PDB entry 6VQB | electron microscopy, 3.60 A resolution | chains B and H of the 16 polymer chains in the assembly

[Chain B]
Molecule: ATPase H+-transporting V1 subunit A
Source organism: Rattus norvegicus
UniProtKB: D4A133 (D4A133_RAT); residues 1-617 here = UniProt positions 1-617
Amino-acid sequence (617 residues; row label = number of the first residue in the row):
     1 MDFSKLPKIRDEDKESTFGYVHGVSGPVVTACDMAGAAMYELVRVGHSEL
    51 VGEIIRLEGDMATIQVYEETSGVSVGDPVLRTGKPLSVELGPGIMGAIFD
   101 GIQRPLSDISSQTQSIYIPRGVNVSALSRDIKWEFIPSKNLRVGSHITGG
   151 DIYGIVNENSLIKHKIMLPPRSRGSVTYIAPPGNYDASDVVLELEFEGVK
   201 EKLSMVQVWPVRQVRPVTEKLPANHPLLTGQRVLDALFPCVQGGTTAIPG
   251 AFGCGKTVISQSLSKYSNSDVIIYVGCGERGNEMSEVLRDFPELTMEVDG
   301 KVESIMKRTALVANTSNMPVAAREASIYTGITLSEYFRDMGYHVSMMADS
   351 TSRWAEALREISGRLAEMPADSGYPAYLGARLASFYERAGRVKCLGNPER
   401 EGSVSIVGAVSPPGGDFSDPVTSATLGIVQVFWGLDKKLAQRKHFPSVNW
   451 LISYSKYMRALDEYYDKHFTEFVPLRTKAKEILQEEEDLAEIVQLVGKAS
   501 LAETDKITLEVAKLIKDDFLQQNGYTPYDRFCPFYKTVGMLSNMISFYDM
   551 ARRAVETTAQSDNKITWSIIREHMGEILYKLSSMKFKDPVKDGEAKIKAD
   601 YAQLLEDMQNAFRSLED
Not modelled in the structure: 1-16, 617

[Chain H]
Molecule: ATPase H+-transporting V1 subunit D
Source organism: Rattus norvegicus
UniProtKB: Q6P503 (Q6P503_RAT); numbering as in UniProt (aligned over 1-247)
Amino-acid sequence (247 residues; each row starts with the number of its first residue):
     1 MSGKDRIEIFPSRMAQTIMKARLKGAQTGRNLLKKKSDALTLRFRQILKK
    51 IIETKMLMGEVMREAAFSLAEAKFTAGDFSTTVIQNVNKAQVKIRAKKDN
   101 VAGVTLPVFEHYHEGTDSYELTGLARGGEQLAKLKRNYAKAVELLVELAS
   151 LQTSFVTLDEAIKITNRRVNAIEHVIIPRIERTLAYIITELDEREREEFY
   201 RLKKIQEKKKIIKEKSEKDLERRRAAGEVMEPANLLAEEKDEDLLFE
Not modelled in the structure: 1-3, 49-153, 218-247

[Interface between chain B and chain H]
Pairs across the interface - 15 pairs, chain B then chain H:
  Ala366(B) with Lys209(H), hydrogen bond (backbone-side chain)
  Met368(B) with Gln206(H)
  Pro369(B) with Leu202(H), hydrophobic
  Asp371(B) with Arg13(H), salt bridge
  Ser372(B) with Arg13(H)
  Gly414(B) with Met14(H)
  Gly415(B) with Met14(H), hydrogen bond (backbone-side chain)
  Asp416(B) with Arg13(H); Met14(H), hydrogen bond (backbone-side chain); Thr17(H), hydrogen bond
  Ser418(B) with Arg13(H)
  Ile492(B) with Leu32(H), hydrophobic
  Leu495(B) with Leu32(H), hydrophobic; Leu33(H), hydrophobic; Arg168(H)
Also at the interface, not in a pair above, chain B (12 interface residues in all): Glu367
Also at the interface, not in a pair above, chain H (10 interface residues in all): Gly29

[In short]
The interface between chain B and chain H involves 12 residues on one side and 10 on the other; the contacts
include 4 hydrogen bonds and 1 salt bridge. Polar contacts include Asp371(B)-Arg13(H), Ala366(B)-Lys209(H) and
Gly415(B)-Met14(H).
Here chain B is ATPase H+-transporting V1 subunit A and chain H is ATPase H+-transporting V1 subunit D, both
from Rattus norvegicus. Entry 6VQB (Mammalian V-ATPase from rat brain soluble V1 region rotational state 2
with SidK and ADP (from ...) was determined by electron microscopy, deposited together with 6VQ9, 6VQA, 6VQI,
6VQJ and 6VQK.
